Entry 3E8Z (X-ray diffraction, 2.00 A resolution); this record covers chains B and C of the 3 polymer chains in the assembly.

# Chain B (and C)
Name: Arginase-1
From: Rattus norvegicus
Notes: EC 3.5.3.1; chain C of this document is another copy of the same molecule, construct and numbering; everything in this record applies to it too
UniProtKB: P07824 (ARGI1_RAT); residues 1-323 here = UniProt positions 1-323
Chain sequence (323 residues; row label = number of the first residue in the row):
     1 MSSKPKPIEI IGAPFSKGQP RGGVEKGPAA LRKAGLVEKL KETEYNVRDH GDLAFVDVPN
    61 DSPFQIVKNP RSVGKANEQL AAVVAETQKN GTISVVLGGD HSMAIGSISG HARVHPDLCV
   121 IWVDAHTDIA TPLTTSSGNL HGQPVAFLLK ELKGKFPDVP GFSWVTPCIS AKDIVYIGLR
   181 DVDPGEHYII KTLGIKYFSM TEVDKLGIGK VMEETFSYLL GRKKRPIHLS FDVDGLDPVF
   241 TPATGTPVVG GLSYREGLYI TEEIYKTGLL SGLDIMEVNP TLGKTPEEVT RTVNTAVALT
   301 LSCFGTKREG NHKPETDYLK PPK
Unresolved in the structure: 1-5, 314-323
Construct notes: engineered mutation Ala130 (Asn in P07824)
Swiss-Prot annotation at these positions:
  - binding site (Mn(2+)): His101, Asp124, His126, Asp128, Asp232, Asp234
  - binding site (substrate): Ser137 to Asn139, Asp183, Thr246, Glu277
  - modified residue: Lys17 (N6-succinyllysine), Ser62 (Phosphoserine), Ser72 (Phosphoserine), Lys75 (N6-succinyllysine), Ser163 (Phosphoserine), Ser217 (Phosphoserine), Thr281 (Phosphothreonine)
  - mutagenesis: His101 (H101E: Reduced catalytic activity. No effect on manganese binding), Asp128 (D128E/N: Reduced manganese binding and strongly reduced catalytic activity), His141 (H141A/C/D: Strongly reduced catalytic activity. Minor effect on affinity for arginine; H141N: Reduced affinity for arginine and reduced catalytic activity), Asp232 (D232A: Loss of one manganese ion and strongly reduced catalytic activity; D232C: Reduced manganese binding and strongly reduced catalytic activity), Asp234 (D234A/E/H: Reduced manganese binding and strongly reduced catalytic activity), Gly235 (G235A: 56% of wild-type activity; G235R: Loss of manganese-binding and activity)
Bound ions: Mn2+ site 1: Asp124, Asp128, Asp232; Mn2+ site 2: Asp124, Asp232, Asp234

# Chain B / chain C interface
Residue-residue contacts - 36 pairs, chain B then chain C:
  Ile208(B) - Asp204(C)
  Glu213(B) - Lys205(C)  salt bridge
  Tyr254(B) - Val249(C)
  Tyr254(B) - Gly250(C)
  Arg255(B) - Met200(C)
  Arg255(B) - Val203(C)
  Arg255(B) - Asp204(C)  salt bridge
  Arg255(B) - Gly250(C)
  Arg255(B) - Gly251(C)  hydrogen bond (side chain-backbone)
  Arg255(B) - Leu252(C)
  Arg255(B) - Ser253(C)
  Arg255(B) - Glu256(C)  salt bridge
  Tyr259(B) - Thr201(C)
  Tyr259(B) - Asp204(C)
  Tyr259(B) - Lys205(C)  hydrogen bond
  Glu262(B) - Thr201(C)  hydrogen bond
  Lys307(B) - His187(C)
  Arg308(B) - Leu179(C)
  Arg308(B) - Arg180(C)  hydrogen bond (backbone-backbone)
  Arg308(B) - Asp181(C)
  Arg308(B) - Met200(C)
  Arg308(B) - Thr201(C)
  Arg308(B) - Asp204(C)  salt bridge
  Glu309(B) - Val182(C)
  Glu309(B) - His187(C)  salt bridge
  Glu309(B) - Ile190(C)
  Glu309(B) - Lys191(C)  salt bridge
  Glu309(B) - Tyr197(C)  hydrogen bond
  Glu309(B) - Ser199(C)
  Gly310(B) - Val182(C)
  Gly310(B) - His187(C)  hydrogen bond (backbone-side chain)
  Asn311(B) - Pro184(C)
  Asn311(B) - His187(C)
  His312(B) - Pro184(C)
  His312(B) - His187(C)  hydrogen bond
  His312(B) - Tyr188(C)
Interface residues without a listed pair, chain B (13 interface residues in all): Gly209
Interface residues without a listed pair, chain C (23 interface residues in all): Asp183

# Overview
13 residues of chain B and 23 residues of chain C are in contact, with 7 hydrogen bonds and 6 salt bridges.
Polar contacts include Glu213(B)-Lys205(C), Arg255(B)-Asp204(C) and Arg255(B)-Glu256(C). UniProt lists 6
Mn2+-binding residues, 6 substrate-binding residues and 6 mutagenesis sites on chain B.
Chain B and chain C are both Arginase-1 (Rattus norvegicus); the structure, X-ray structure of rat arginase
I-N130A mutant: the unliganded complex, was determined by X-ray diffraction, deposited together with 3E6K,
3E6V, 3E8Q and 3E9B.
